5W9N - chains D and E of the 10 polymer chains in the assembly; structure by electron microscopy, 5.00 A resolution (low resolution: residue-level contacts below are approximate; hydrogen-bond / salt-bridge calls are withheld).

Chain D:
Molecule: Mers S
Organism: Middle East respiratory syndrome-related coronavirus
Reference sequence: W5ZZF5 (W5ZZF5_9BETC); numbering as in UniProt (aligned over 1-1291)
Amino-acid sequence (1329 residues; each row starts with the number of its first residue):
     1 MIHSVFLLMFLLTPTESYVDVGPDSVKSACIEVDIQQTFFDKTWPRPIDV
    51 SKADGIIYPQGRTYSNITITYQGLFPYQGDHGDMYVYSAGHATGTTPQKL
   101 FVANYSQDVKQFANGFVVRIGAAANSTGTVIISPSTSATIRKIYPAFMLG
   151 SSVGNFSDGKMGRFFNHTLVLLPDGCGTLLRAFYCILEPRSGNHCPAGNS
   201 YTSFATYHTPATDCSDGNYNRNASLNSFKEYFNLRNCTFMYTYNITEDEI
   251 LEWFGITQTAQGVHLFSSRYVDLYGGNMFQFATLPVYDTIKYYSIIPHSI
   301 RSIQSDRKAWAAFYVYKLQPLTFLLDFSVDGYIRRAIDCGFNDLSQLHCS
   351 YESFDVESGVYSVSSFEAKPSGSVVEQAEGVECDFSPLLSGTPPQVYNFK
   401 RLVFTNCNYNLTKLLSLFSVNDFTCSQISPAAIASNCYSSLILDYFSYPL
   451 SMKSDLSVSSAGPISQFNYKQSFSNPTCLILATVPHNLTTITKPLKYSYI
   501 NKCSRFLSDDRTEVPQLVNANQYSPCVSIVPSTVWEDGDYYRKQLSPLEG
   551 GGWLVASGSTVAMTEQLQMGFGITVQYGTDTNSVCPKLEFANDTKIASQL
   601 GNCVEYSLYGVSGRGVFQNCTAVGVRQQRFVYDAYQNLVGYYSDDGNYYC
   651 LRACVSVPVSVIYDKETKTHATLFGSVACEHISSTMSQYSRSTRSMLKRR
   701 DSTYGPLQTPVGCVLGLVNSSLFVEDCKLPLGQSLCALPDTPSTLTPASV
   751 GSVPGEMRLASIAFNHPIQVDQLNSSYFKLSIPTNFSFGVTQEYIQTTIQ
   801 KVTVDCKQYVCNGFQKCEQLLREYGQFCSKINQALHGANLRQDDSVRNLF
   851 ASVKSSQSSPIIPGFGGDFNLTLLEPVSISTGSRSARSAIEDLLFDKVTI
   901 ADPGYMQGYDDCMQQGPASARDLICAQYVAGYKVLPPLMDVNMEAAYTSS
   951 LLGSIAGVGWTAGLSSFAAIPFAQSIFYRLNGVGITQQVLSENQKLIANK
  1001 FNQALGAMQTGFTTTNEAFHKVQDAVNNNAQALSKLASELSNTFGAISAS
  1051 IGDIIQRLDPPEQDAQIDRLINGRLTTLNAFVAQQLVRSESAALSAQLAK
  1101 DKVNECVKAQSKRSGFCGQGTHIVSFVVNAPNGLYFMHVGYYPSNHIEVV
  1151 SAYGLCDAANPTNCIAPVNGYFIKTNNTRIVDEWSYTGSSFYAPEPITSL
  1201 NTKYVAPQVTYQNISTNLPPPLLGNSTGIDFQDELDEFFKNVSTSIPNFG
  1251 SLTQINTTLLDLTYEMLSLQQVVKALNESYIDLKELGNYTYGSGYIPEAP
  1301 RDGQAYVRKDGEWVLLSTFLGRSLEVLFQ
Unresolved in the structure: 1-752, 878-885, 1224-1329
Disulfides: Cys-806/Cys-828, Cys-811/Cys-817, Cys-912/Cys-925, Cys-1106/Cys-1117, Cys-1156/Cys-1164
Sequence notes: conflict Phe-506 (Leu in W5ZZF5), Ala-748 (Arg in W5ZZF5), Gly-751 (Arg in W5ZZF5); engineered mutation Pro-1060 (Val in W5ZZF5), Pro-1061 (Leu in W5ZZF5); expression tag (1292-1329)
Reported in the primary citation:
  - mutagenesis - V1060P/L1061P (>50-fold): increased expression

Chain E:
Molecule: G4 vh
Organism: Mus musculus
Amino-acid sequence (233 residues; numbered 1 to 224 plus 9 insertion-coded residues; the number before each row is that of its first residue; a row labelled like 82A-82C holds insertion residues (82A, then the next letters in order)):
     1 QVQLQQSGPELVRPGVSVKISCKGSGYTFTDYAIHWVKQSHAKSLEWIGV
    51 FS
   52A T
    53 YYGNTNYNQKFKGRATMTVDKSSSTAYMEL
82A-82C ARL
    83 TSEDSAIYYCARKSYYVD
100A-100E YVDAM
   101 DYWGQGTSVTVSSASTTPPSVYPLAPGSAAQTNSMVTLGCLVKGYFPEPV
   151 TVTWNSGSLSSGVHTFPAVLQSDLYTLSSSVTVPSSTWPSETVTCNVAHP
   201 ASSTKVDKKIVPRDCGKGLEVLFQ
Unresolved in the structure: 111-224
Disulfides: Cys-22/Cys-92

How chain D and chain E interact:
Residue-residue contacts (29; chain D residue first):
  Val-1149(D) / Tyr-100A(E)
  Val-1150(D) / Tyr-100A(E)
  Lys-1174(D) / Tyr-100A(E)
  Thr-1175(D) / Tyr-97(E)
  Thr-1175(D) / Tyr-100A(E)
  Asn-1176(D) / Tyr-97(E)
  Asn-1176(D) / Asp-100(E)
  Asn-1176(D) / Tyr-100A(E)
  Asn-1177(D) / Lys-95(E)
  Asn-1177(D) / Tyr-97(E)
  Thr-1178(D) / Asp-31(E)
  Thr-1178(D) / Tyr-32(E)
  Thr-1178(D) / Ala-33(E)
  Thr-1178(D) / Lys-95(E)
  Thr-1178(D) / Tyr-97(E)
  Arg-1179(D) / Thr-30(E)
  Arg-1179(D) / Asp-31(E)
  Arg-1179(D) / Ser-52(E)
  Arg-1179(D) / Tyr-53(E)
  Arg-1179(D) / Tyr-54(E)
  Ile-1180(D) / Tyr-54(E)
  Ile-1180(D) / Lys-95(E)
  Val-1181(D) / Val-50(E)
  Val-1181(D) / Ser-52(E)
  Val-1181(D) / Asn-56(E)
  Val-1181(D) / Asn-58(E)
  Asp-1182(D) / Asn-58(E)
  Pro-1196(D) / Tyr-54(E)
  Asn-1217(D) / Asn-58(E)
Other interface residues (no listed pair), chain D (14 interface residues in all): Glu-1148
Other interface residues (no listed pair), chain E (18 interface residues in all): Phe-51, Thr-57, Ser-96, Val-99

Overview:
14 residues of chain D and 18 residues of chain E are in contact. The paper reports that V1060P/L1061P of
chain D increase expression.
Chain D is Mers S (Middle East respiratory syndrome-related coronavirus) and chain E is G4 vh (Mus musculus);
the structure, MERS S ectodomain trimer in complex with variable domain of neutralizing antibody G4, was
determined by electron microscopy, deposited together with 5VZR, 5W9H, 5W9I, 5W9J, 5W9K, 5W9L and 3 further
entries.
